Entry 5HYT (X-ray diffraction, 2.54 A resolution); this record covers chains A and B of the 4 polymer chains in the assembly.

# Chain A
Molecule: Precursor to Protein Sir22
From: Streptococcus pyogenes
UniProt: Q54901 (Q54901_STRPY); residues 48-126 here = UniProt positions 48-126
Sequence (83 residues; row label = number of the first residue in the row):
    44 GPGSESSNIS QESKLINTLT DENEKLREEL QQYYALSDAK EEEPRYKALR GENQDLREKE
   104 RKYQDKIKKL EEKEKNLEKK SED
Unresolved in the structure: 44-51, 81-126
Sequence notes: expression tag (44-47)

# Chain B
Molecule: C4b-binding protein alpha chain
From: Homo sapiens
UniProt: P04003 (C4BPA_HUMAN); residues 1-124 here correspond to UniProt positions 49-172 (UniProt number = residue number + 48)
Sequence (128 residues; numbered -3 to 124; the number before each row is that of its first residue; numbers below 1 keep their minus sign (Gly-3 is residue -3)):
    -3 GPGSNCGPPP TLSFAAPMDI TLTETRFKTG TTLKYTCLPG YVRSHSTQTL TCNSDGEWVY
    57 NTFCIYKRCR HPGELRNGQV EIKTDLSFGS QIEFSCSEGF FLIGSTTSRC EVQDRGVGWS
   117 HPLPQCEI
Unresolved in the structure: -3 to 0
Cystine bridges: Cys2-Cys48, Cys33-Cys60, Cys65-Cys106, Cys92-Cys122
Sequence notes: expression tag (-3 to 0)

# How chain A and chain B interact
Contacting residue pairs (16; chain A residue first):
  Ser56(A) with His67(B)
  Asn60(A) with Arg66(B); His67(B), hydrogen bond (side chain-backbone)
  Thr63(A) with Arg64(B); Cys65(B)
  Asp64(A) with Arg66(B), salt bridge
  Arg70(A) with Arg39(B); Ser40(B); Ile61(B)
  Gln74(A) with Arg39(B)
  Tyr77(A) with Arg39(B), hydrogen bond (backbone-side chain); Ser40(B), hydrogen bond (side chain-backbone); His41(B); Ser42(B)
  Ala78(A) with Arg39(B)
  Ser80(A) with Ser42(B)
Also at the interface, not in a pair above, chain A (11 interface residues in all): Ser53, Ile59
Also at the interface, not in a pair above, chain B (12 interface residues in all): Val38, Glu70, Leu82
Interface features reported in the paper:
  - interface residues, chain B: Arg39(B), Arg64(B), Arg66(B), His67(B), Leu82(B)

# Overview
Chain A and chain B form an interface of 11 and 12 residues respectively; the contacts include 3 hydrogen
bonds and 1 salt bridge. Among the polar pairs are Asp64(A)-Arg66(B), Asn60(A)-His67(B) and Tyr77(A)-Arg39(B).
The paper reports interface residues Arg39(B), Arg64(B) and Arg66(B) among others.
Here chain A is Precursor to Protein Sir22 (Streptococcus pyogenes) and chain B is C4b-binding protein alpha
chain (Homo sapiens). Entry 5HYT (Structure of human C4b-binidng protein alpha chain CCP domains 1 and 2 in
complex with the ...) was determined by X-ray diffraction together with 5HYP, 5HYU, 5HZP and 5I0Q from the
same study.
